Entry 1PDM (electron microscopy, 12.00 A resolution (very low resolution: no residue pairs are listed; an interface is given only as per-side residue counts)); this record covers chains A and B of the 12 polymer chains in the assembly.

[Chain A (and B)]
Protein: Baseplate structural protein Gp8
Source organism: Enterobacteria phage T4
Notes: chain B of this document is another copy of the same molecule, construct and numbering; everything in this record applies to it too
UniProt: P19062 (VG08_BPT4); residue numbers follow UniProt; this construct covers 1-334
Chain sequence (334 residues; row label = number of the first residue in the row):
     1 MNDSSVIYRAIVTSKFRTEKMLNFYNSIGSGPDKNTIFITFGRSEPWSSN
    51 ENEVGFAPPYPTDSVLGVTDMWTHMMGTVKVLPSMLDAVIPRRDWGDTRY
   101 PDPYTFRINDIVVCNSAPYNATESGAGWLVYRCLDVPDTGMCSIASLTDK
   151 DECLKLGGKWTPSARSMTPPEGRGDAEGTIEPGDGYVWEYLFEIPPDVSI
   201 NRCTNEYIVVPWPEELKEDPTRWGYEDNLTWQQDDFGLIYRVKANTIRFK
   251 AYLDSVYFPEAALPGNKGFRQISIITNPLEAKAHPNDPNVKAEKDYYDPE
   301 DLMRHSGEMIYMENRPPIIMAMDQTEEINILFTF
Disordered / not traced: 1-6

[Interface between chain A and chain B]
At this resolution (12 A) residue pairs are not listed: 4 residues of chain A and 4 of chain B lie at the interface.

[In short]
Chain A and chain B each contribute 4 residues to their interface.
Both chains are Baseplate structural protein Gp8 (Enterobacteria phage T4). Entry 1PDM (Fitting of gp8
structure into the cryoEM reconstruction of the bacteriophage T4 baseplate) was determined by electron
microscopy, deposited together with 1PDF, 1PDI, 1PDJ, 1PDL and 1PDP.
